6HW5 - chains J and X of the 28 polymer chains in the assembly; structure by X-ray diffraction, 2.90 A resolution.

Chain J (and X):
Molecule: Proteasome subunit beta type-4
Source organism: Saccharomyces cerevisiae (strain ATCC 204508 / S288c)
Notes: EC 3.4.25.1; chain X of this document is another copy of the same molecule, construct and numbering; everything in this record applies to it too
UniProt: P22141 (PSB4_YEAST); residues 1-198 here = UniProt positions 1-198
Amino-acid sequence (198 residues; each row starts with the number of its first residue):
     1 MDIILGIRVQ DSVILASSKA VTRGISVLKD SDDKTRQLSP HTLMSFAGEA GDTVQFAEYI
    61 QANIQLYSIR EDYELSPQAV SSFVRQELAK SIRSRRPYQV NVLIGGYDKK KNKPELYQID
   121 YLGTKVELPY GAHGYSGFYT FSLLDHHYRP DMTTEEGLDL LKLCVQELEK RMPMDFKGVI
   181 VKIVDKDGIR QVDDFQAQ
Unresolved in the structure: 196-198
Swiss-Prot annotation at these positions:
  - modified residue: Met1 (N-acetylmethionine), Ser76 (Phosphoserine)

Interface between chain J and chain X:
Pairs across the interface (42):
  Thr22(J) with Pro173(X)
  Gly24(J) with Pro173(X)
  Ile25(J) with Tyr135(X), hydrophobic; Phe138(X), hydrophobic; Tyr139(X), hydrogen bond (backbone-side chain); Arg171(X); Pro173(X)
  Ser26(J) with Tyr139(X), hydrogen bond; Arg171(X)
  Val27(J) with Lys170(X); Arg171(X), hydrogen bond (backbone-side chain); Met172(X)
  Leu28(J) with Arg171(X)
  Asp30(J) with Lys170(X), salt bridge
  Tyr135(J) with Ile25(X), hydrophobic
  Phe138(J) with Ile25(X), hydrophobic
  Tyr139(J) with Ile25(X), hydrogen bond (side chain-backbone); Ser26(X), hydrogen bond
  Glu169(J) with Asp175(X); Lys177(X), hydrogen bond (backbone-side chain)
  Lys170(J) with Val27(X); Asp30(X), salt bridge; Lys177(X), hydrogen bond (backbone-side chain)
  Arg171(J) with Ile25(X); Ser26(X); Val27(X), hydrogen bond (side chain-backbone); Leu28(X)
  Met172(J) with Val27(X)
  Pro173(J) with Thr22(X); Gly24(X); Ile25(X); Met174(X); Asp175(X), hydrogen bond (backbone-backbone)
  Met174(J) with Pro173(X); Met174(X), hydrophobic; Asp175(X)
  Asp175(J) with Glu169(X); Pro173(X), hydrogen bond (backbone-backbone); Met174(X); Asp175(X)
  Lys177(J) with Glu169(X), hydrogen bond (side chain-backbone); Lys170(X), hydrogen bond (side chain-backbone)

Summary:
The chain J/chain X interface involves 18 residues from each chain, with 12 hydrogen bonds and 2 salt bridges.
Polar contacts include Asp30(J)-Lys170(X), Ile25(J)-Tyr139(X) and Ser26(J)-Tyr139(X).
Chain J and chain X are both Proteasome subunit beta type-4 (Saccharomyces cerevisiae (strain ATCC 204508 /
S288c)); the structure, Yeast 20S proteasome in complex with 18, was determined by X-ray diffraction together
with 6HTB, 6HTC, 6HTD, 6HTP, 6HTR, 6HUB and 30 further entries from the same study.
